Entry 2DD4 (X-ray diffraction, 2.06 A resolution); this record covers chains B and H of the 12 polymer chains in the assembly.

== Chain B (and H) ==
Protein: Thiocyanate hydrolase beta subunit
From: Thiobacillus thioparus
Notes: EC 3.5.5.8; chain H of this document is another copy of the same molecule, construct and numbering; everything in this record applies to it too
UniProtKB: O66186 (SCNB_THITI); residues 2-157 here correspond to UniProt positions 1-156 (UniProt number = residue number - 1)
Amino-acid sequence (157 residues; each row starts with the number of its first residue):
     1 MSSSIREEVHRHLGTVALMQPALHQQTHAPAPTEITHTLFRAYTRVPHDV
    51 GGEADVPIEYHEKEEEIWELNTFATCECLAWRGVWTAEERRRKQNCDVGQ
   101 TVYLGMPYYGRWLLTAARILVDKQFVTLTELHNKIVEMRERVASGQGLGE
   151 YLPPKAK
Disordered / not traced: 1-2, 155-157 (chain H: 1)
Differences from the reference sequence: initiating methionine (1)
Ligand contacts:
  - beta-D-fructofuranose (FRU), molecule 1: His-10, Leu-13, Gly-14
  - beta-D-fructofuranose (FRU), molecule 2: Arg-45, Pro-47, Cys-96, Asp-97, Gly-99, Gln-100
  - beta-D-fructofuranose (FRU), molecule 3: Asp-97, Val-98, Gly-99, Val-102, Arg-118

== How chain B and chain H interact ==
Contacting residue pairs (27; chain B residue first):
  Gln-20(B) with Gln-26(H); Thr-27(H), hydrogen bond (side chain-backbone); His-28(H)
  Pro-21(B) with Gln-26(H); Thr-27(H), hydrogen bond (backbone-backbone)
  Ala-22(B) with His-24(H); Gln-25(H); Gln-26(H); Thr-27(H)
  Leu-23(B) with Leu-23(H); Gln-25(H), hydrogen bond (backbone-backbone); Thr-27(H); Tyr-43(H)
  His-24(B) with Ala-22(H); Leu-23(H); His-24(H), hydrogen bond
  Gln-25(B) with Ala-22(H); Leu-23(H), hydrogen bond (backbone-backbone)
  Gln-26(B) with Gln-20(H); Pro-21(H); Ala-22(H)
  Thr-27(B) with Gln-20(H), hydrogen bond (backbone-side chain); Pro-21(H), hydrogen bond (backbone-backbone); Ala-22(H); Leu-23(H)
  His-28(B) with Gln-20(H)
  Tyr-43(B) with Leu-23(H)
Other interface residues (no listed pair), chain B (11 interface residues in all): Leu-39
Other interface residues (no listed pair), chain H (11 interface residues in all): Leu-39

== Summary ==
Chain B and chain H each contribute 11 residues to their interface; the contacts include 7 hydrogen bonds.
Polar contacts include Gln-20(B)/Thr-27(H), His-24(B)/His-24(H) and Pro-21(B)/Thr-27(H). Chain B binds 3
copies of beta-D-fructofuranose.
Both chains are Thiocyanate hydrolase beta subunit (Thiobacillus thioparus). Entry 2DD4 (Thiocyanate hydrolase
(SCNase) from Thiobacillus thioparus recombinant apo-enzyme) was determined by X-ray diffraction together with
2DD5 from the same study.
